8ZFC - chains B and G of the 5 polymer chains in the assembly; structure by electron microscopy, 2.68 A resolution.

# Chain B
Name: Guanine nucleotide-binding protein G(I)/G(S)/G(T) subunit beta-1
From: Homo sapiens
UniProtKB: P62873 (GBB1_HUMAN); residue numbers follow UniProt; this construct covers 2-340
Amino-acid sequence (377 residues; each row starts with the number of its first residue; numbers below 1 keep their minus sign (Met-10 is residue -10)):
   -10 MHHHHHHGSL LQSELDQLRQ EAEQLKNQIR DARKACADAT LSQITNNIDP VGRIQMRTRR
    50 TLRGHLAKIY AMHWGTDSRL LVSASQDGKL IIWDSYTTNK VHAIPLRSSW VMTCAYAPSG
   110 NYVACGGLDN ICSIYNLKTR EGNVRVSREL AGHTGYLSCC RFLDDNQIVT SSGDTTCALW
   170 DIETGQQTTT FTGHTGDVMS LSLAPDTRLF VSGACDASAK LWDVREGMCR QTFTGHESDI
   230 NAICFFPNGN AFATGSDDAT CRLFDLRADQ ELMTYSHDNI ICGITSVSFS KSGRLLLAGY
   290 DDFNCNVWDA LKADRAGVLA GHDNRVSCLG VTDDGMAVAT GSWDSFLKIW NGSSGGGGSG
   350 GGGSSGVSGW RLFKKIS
Disordered / not traced: -10 to 2, 341-366
Construct notes: initiating methionine (-10); expression tag (-9 to 1, 341-366)
Curated features (UniProtKB/Swiss-Prot):
  - modified residue: Ser2 (N-acetylserine), His266 (Phosphohistidine)
  - natural variant: Leu30 (L30F: In MRD42; uncertain significance), Arg52 (R52G: In MRD42), Gly64 (G64V: In MRD42), Asp76 (D76E: In MRD42; D76G: In MRD42), Gly77 (G77S: In MRD42), Lys78 (K78R: In MRD42), Ile80 (I80N: In MRD42; I80T: In MRD42), His91 (H91R: In MRD42; uncertain significance), Ala92 (A92T: In MRD42), Pro94 (P94S: In MRD42), Leu95 (L95P: In MRD42), Arg96 (R96L: In MRD42), 5 further natural variant entries in UniProt

# Chain G
Name: Guanine nucleotide-binding protein G(I)/G(S)/G(O) subunit gamma-2
From: Homo sapiens
UniProtKB: P59768 (GBG2_HUMAN); residues 5-63 here = UniProt positions 5-63
Amino-acid sequence (59 residues; row label = number of the first residue in the row):
     5 NTASIAQARK LVEQLKMEAN IDRIKVSKAA ADLMAYCEAH AKEDPLLTPV PASENPFRE
Disordered / not traced: 5-10, 63

# Chain B / chain G interface
Pairs across the interface (74):
  Ala11(B) with Leu19(G)
  Leu14(B) with Val16(G); Leu19(G), hydrophobic; Lys20(G)
  Lys15(B) with Leu19(G)
  Gln17(B) with Ala23(G)
  Ile18(B) with Leu19(G), hydrophobic; Ala23(G), hydrophobic; Arg27(G)
  Ala21(B) with Arg27(G)
  Cys25(B) with Arg27(G); Ile28(G), hydrogen bond (side chain-backbone); Lys29(G); Val30(G), hydrogen bond (backbone-backbone)
  Ala26(B) with Val30(G), hydrophobic
  Asp27(B) with Lys29(G); Val30(G), hydrogen bond (side chain-backbone); Ser31(G), hydrogen bond (side chain-backbone)
  Ala28(B) with Val30(G)
  Leu30(B) with Ala34(G), hydrophobic
  Ile33(B) with Ser31(G); Ala34(G), hydrophobic
  Ile37(B) with Met38(G), hydrophobic
  Val40(B) with Leu51(G), hydrophobic
  Arg48(B) with Asn59(G); Phe61(G)
  Arg49(B) with Pro60(G), hydrogen bond (side chain-backbone); Phe61(G); Arg62(G)
  Ser84(B) with Phe61(G)
  Tyr85(B) with Pro60(G); Phe61(G), hydrophobic
  Cys218(B) with Gln18(G), hydrogen bond (backbone-side chain)
  Arg219(B) with Glu22(G)
  Gln220(B) with Ile25(G)
  Phe235(B) with Leu37(G), hydrophobic; Tyr40(G), hydrophobic; Cys41(G), hydrophobic
  Pro236(B) with Tyr40(G)
  Ala240(B) with Leu37(G), hydrophobic
  Asp254(B) with Ala33(G)
  Arg256(B) with Asp26(G); Arg27(G); Ile28(G); Asp36(G), salt bridge
  Ala257(B) with Arg27(G); Ile28(G); Val30(G), hydrophobic
  Asp258(B) with Ile25(G); Arg27(G), salt bridge
  Gln259(B) with Val30(G)
  Leu261(B) with Val30(G), hydrophobic; Leu37(G), hydrophobic
  Ser279(B) with Asp48(G), hydrogen bond
  Lys280(B) with Asp48(G), hydrogen bond (backbone-side chain)
  Ser281(B) with Tyr40(G); Cys41(G), hydrogen bond (backbone-side chain); His44(G); Asp48(G), hydrogen bond; Leu51(G)
  Gly282(B) with Cys41(G)
  Arg283(B) with Cys41(G); Leu51(G)
  Leu300(B) with Cys41(G), hydrophobic
  Asp323(B) with Pro49(G)
  Gly324(B) with Pro49(G); Leu50(G)
  Met325(B) with Val54(G), hydrophobic; Asn59(G); Pro60(G)
  Ala326(B) with Phe61(G), hydrophobic
  Val327(B) with Leu50(G), hydrophobic
  Ile338(B) with Phe61(G), hydrophobic
  Asn340(B) with Asn59(G)
Also at the interface, not in a pair above, chain B (53 interface residues in all): Leu7, Arg22, Thr34, Ile43, Met45, Trp63, Asn237, Leu252, Leu284, Val320
Also at the interface, not in a pair above, chain G (32 interface residues in all): Glu47, Glu58

# In short
Chain B and chain G form an interface of 53 and 32 residues respectively, with 10 hydrogen bonds and 2 salt
bridges. Polar pairs include Arg256(B)-Asp36(G), Asp258(B)-Arg27(G) and Cys25(B)-Ile28(G).
Here chain B is Guanine nucleotide-binding protein G(I)/G(S)/G(T) subunit beta-1 and chain G is Guanine
nucleotide-binding protein G(I)/G(S)/G(O) subunit gamma-2, both from Homo sapiens. Entry 8ZFC (Cryo-EM
structure of the mmGPR4-Gs complex in pH7.6) was determined by electron microscopy (same publication as 8ZD1,
8ZF6, 8ZF9, 8ZFA and 9JVG).
